3AFM - chains A and B; structure by X-ray diffraction, 1.65 A resolution.

# Chain A (and B)
Name: Carbonyl reductase
From: Sphingomonas sp
Notes: EC 1.1.1.126; chain B of this document is another copy of the same molecule, construct and numbering; everything in this record applies to it too
UniProtKB: D6RU56 (D6RU56_9SPHN); residues 1-258 here = UniProt positions 1-258
Amino-acid sequence (258 residues; each row starts with the number of its first residue):
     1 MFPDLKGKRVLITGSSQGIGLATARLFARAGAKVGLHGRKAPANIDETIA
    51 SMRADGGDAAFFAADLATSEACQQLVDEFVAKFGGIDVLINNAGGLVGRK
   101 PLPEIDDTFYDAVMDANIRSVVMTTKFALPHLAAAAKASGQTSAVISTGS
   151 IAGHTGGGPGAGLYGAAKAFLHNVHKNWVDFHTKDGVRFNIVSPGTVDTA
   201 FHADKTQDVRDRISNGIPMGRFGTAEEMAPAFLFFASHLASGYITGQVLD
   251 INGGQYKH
What the authors report for this chain:
  - conformationally variable residues (order/disorder transition): Gly195 to Asn215
  - catalytic residues: Ser150, Tyr164, Lys168
  - mutagenesis - S16Y, G38E, R39D, R39D/K40D, K40D/A41D, A41E, S150A, Y164F, K168A: decreased catalytic activity
  - mutagenesis - G38D, R39I, R39V, R39W: decreased binding to NADPH
  - mutagenesis - G38D: unchanged catalytic activity on NADH
  - mutagenesis - G38D/R39E/K40E, G38D/R39D: abolished catalytic activity
  - specificity-determining residues: Gly38, Arg39 (by similarity / conservation)

# Chain A / chain B interface
Contacting residue pairs - 60 pairs, chain A then chain B:
  Met1(A) with Met1(B); Phe2(B), hydrophobic
  Phe2(A) with Met1(B), hydrophobic; Phe2(B), hydrophobic
  Val179(A) with Pro218(B); Gly254(B)
  Thr183(A) with Pro218(B); Met219(B)
  Arg188(A) with Met219(B)
  Thr196(A) with Tyr243(B)
  Ile217(A) with Tyr243(B)
  Pro218(A) with Thr183(B)
  Met219(A) with Thr183(B); Arg188(B); Gly242(B); Tyr243(B), hydrophobic
  Arg221(A) with Tyr243(B), hydrogen bond (backbone-side chain)
  Phe222(A) with Tyr243(B)
  Gly223(A) with Tyr243(B), hydrogen bond (backbone-side chain)
  Glu227(A) with Tyr243(B)
  Met228(A) with Tyr243(B), hydrophobic
  Pro230(A) with Leu239(B); Ala240(B)
  Ala231(A) with Phe234(B), hydrophobic
  Phe234(A) with Ala231(B), hydrophobic; Phe234(B), hydrophobic; Leu249(B), hydrophobic
  Phe235(A) with Leu249(B), hydrophobic
  Leu239(A) with Pro230(B)
  Ala240(A) with Pro230(B)
  Gly242(A) with Met219(B)
  Tyr243(A) with Ile217(B); Met219(B), hydrophobic; Arg221(B), hydrogen bond (side chain-backbone); Phe222(B); Gly223(B), hydrogen bond (side chain-backbone); Glu227(B); Met228(B), hydrophobic; Ile251(B), hydrophobic; Asn252(B), hydrogen bond (side chain-backbone); Gly253(B), hydrogen bond (backbone-backbone)
  Ile244(A) with Asp250(B); Ile251(B), hydrophobic
  Thr245(A) with Met219(B); Gly253(B); Gly254(B)
  Gln247(A) with Leu249(B); Asp250(B), hydrogen bond (side chain-backbone)
  Leu249(A) with Gln247(B)
  Asp250(A) with Ile244(B); Gln247(B), hydrogen bond (backbone-side chain)
  Ile251(A) with Tyr243(B); Ile244(B), hydrophobic
  Asn252(A) with Tyr243(B), hydrogen bond (backbone-backbone); Thr245(B)
  Gly253(A) with Tyr243(B), hydrogen bond (backbone-backbone); Thr245(B)
  Gly254(A) with Val179(B); Thr245(B)
  Tyr256(A) with Gln247(B), hydrogen bond
Other interface residues (no listed pair), chain A (34 interface residues in all): Asp180, Val248
Other interface residues (no listed pair), chain B (33 interface residues in all): Asp180, Phe235, Gly246, Val248

# In short
34 residues of chain A face 33 of chain B across their interface, with 11 hydrogen bonds. Polar pairs include
Arg221(A)-Tyr243(B), Gly223(A)-Tyr243(B) and Tyr243(A)-Asn252(B). The paper reports catalytic residues
Ser150(A), Tyr164(A) and Lys168(A); S16Y, G38E and R39D of chain A, among others, reduce catalytic activity;
15 substitutions were tested in all.
Chain A and chain B are both Carbonyl reductase (Sphingomonas sp); the structure, Crystal structure of aldose
reductase A1-R responsible for alginate metabolism, was determined by X-ray diffraction (same publication as
3AFN).
